PDB entry 9M8M | electron microscopy, 2.30 A resolution | chains H and F of the 36 polymer chains in the assembly

[Chain H]
Molecule: Photosynthetic reaction center subunit H
Source organism: Rhodothalassium salexigens DSM 2132
Reference sequence: A0A4R2PIK4 (A0A4R2PIK4_RHOSA); residues 1-324 here = UniProt positions 1-324
Sequence (324 residues; numbered 1 to 324; the number before each row is that of its first residue):
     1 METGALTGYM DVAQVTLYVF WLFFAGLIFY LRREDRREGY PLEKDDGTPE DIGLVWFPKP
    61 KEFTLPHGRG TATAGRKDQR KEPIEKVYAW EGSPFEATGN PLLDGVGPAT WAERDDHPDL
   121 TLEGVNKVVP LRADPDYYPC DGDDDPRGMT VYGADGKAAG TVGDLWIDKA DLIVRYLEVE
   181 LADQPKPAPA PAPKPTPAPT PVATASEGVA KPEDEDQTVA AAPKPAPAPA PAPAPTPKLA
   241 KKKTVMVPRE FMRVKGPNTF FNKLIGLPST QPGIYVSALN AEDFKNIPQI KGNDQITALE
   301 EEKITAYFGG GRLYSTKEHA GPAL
Unresolved in the structure: 186-241
Ligand contacts: ubiquinone-10 (U10): G53, L54, V55, W56

[Chain F]
Molecule: Light-harvesting complex 1 alpha chain
Source organism: Rhodothalassium salexigens DSM 2132
Reference sequence: A0A4R2PMJ4 (A0A4R2PMJ4_RHOSA); residue numbers follow UniProt; this construct covers 1-59
Sequence (59 residues; row label = number of the first residue in the row):
     1 MWRIWMLFDP RRTLIALFTF LFVLAIFIHF ILLSTERFNW LEGNAMEAAR AVTQVVGLG
Unresolved in the structure: 48-59
Modified positions: M1 (N-formylmethionine; FME)
Ion coordination: bacteriochlorophyll a Mg near H29 (its only coordinating residue here)
Ligand contacts:
  - bacteriochlorophyll a (BCL), molecule 1: L17, F20, I28
  - bacteriochlorophyll a (BCL), molecule 2: F18, T19, L21, F22, A25, H29, L32, W40
  - bacteriochlorophyll a (BCL), molecule 3: L21, L24, A25, I28, H29, L32, F38
  - spirilloxanthin (CRT), molecule 1: R3, I4, M6, L7
  - spirilloxanthin (CRT), molecule 2: L14, L17, F18, F20, L21, L24, I28, I31
  - spirilloxanthin (CRT), molecule 3: F22, A25, I26, H29, F30, L33, W40

[Interface between chain H and chain F]
Contacting residue pairs - 11 pairs, chain H then chain F:
  T7(H) with S34(F), hydrogen bond; T35(F)
  Y9(H) with S34(F)
  M10(H) with I31(F), hydrophobic; S34(F)
  L22(H) with V23(F), hydrophobic; F27(F), hydrophobic
  L54(H) with D9(F); R11(F); R12(F)
  V55(H) with I15(F), hydrophobic
Other interface residues (no listed pair), chain H (7 interface residues in all): Y18

[Overview]
7 residues of chain H face 9 of chain F across their interface, with 1 hydrogen bond. The hydrogen-bonded pair
is T7(H)-S34(F). Chain H binds ubiquinone-10. Bound to chain F: 3 copies of spirilloxanthin and 3 copies of
bacteriochlorophyll a.
Chain H is Photosynthetic reaction center subunit H and chain F is Light-harvesting complex 1 alpha chain,
both from Rhodothalassium salexigens DSM 2132; the structure, Structure of photosynthetic LH1-RC complex the
Halophilic Nonsulfur Purple Bacterium, Rhodothalassium salexigens, was determined by electron microscopy.
